PDB entry 5DUE | X-ray diffraction, 2.09 A resolution | chains A and C of the 4 polymer chains in the assembly

Chain A:
Name: Estrogen receptor
From: Homo sapiens
Notes: fragment: ligand-binding domain
UniProt: P03372 (ESR1_HUMAN); residue numbers follow UniProt; this construct covers 298-554
Sequence (257 residues; numbered 298 to 554; the number before each row is that of its first residue):
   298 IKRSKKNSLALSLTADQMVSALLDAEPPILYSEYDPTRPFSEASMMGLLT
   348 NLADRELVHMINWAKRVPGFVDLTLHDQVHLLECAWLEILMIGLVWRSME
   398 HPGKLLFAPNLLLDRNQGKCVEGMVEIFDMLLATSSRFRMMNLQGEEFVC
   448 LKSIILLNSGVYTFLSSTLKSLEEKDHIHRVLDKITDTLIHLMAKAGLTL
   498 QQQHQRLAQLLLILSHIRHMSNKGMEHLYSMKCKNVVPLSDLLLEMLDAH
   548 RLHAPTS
Disordered / not traced: 298-304, 463-471, 549-554
Sequence notes: engineered mutation S537 (Tyr in P03372)
Ligand contacts: para-Hydroxyl-substituted (5FY; 4-hydroxyphenyl (1S,2S,4S,7S)-5,6-bis(4-hydroxy-2-methylphenyl)-7-thiabicyclo[2.2.1]hept-5-ene-2-sulfonate 7-oxide): M343, L346, T347, L349, A350, E353, L384, L387, M388, L391, R394, F404, V418, E419, G420, M421, I424, L428, G521, H524, L525, M528, L536, L540

Chain C:
Name: Nuclear receptor coactivator 2
Notes: fragment: Nuclear receptor-interacting peptide
UniProt: Q15596 (NCOA2_HUMAN); residue numbers follow UniProt; this construct covers 686-699
Sequence (14 residues; row label = number of the first residue in the row):
   686 KHKILHRLLQDSSS
Disordered / not traced: 686, 697-699

How chain A and chain C interact:
Contacting residue pairs (21):
  I358(A) with L690(C), hydrophobic; L693(C), hydrophobic; L694(C), hydrophobic
  K362(A) with L693(C), hydrogen bond (side chain-backbone); L694(C); D696(C), hydrogen bond (side chain-backbone)
  L372(A) with L694(C), hydrophobic; Q695(C)
  V376(A) with L690(C), hydrophobic; H691(C); L694(C), hydrophobic
  L379(A) with L694(C), hydrophobic
  E380(A) with K688(C), salt bridge; L690(C)
  D538(A) with I689(C)
  L539(A) with I689(C), hydrophobic; L693(C), hydrophobic
  E542(A) with K688(C); I689(C), hydrogen bond (side chain-backbone); L690(C)
  M543(A) with L690(C), hydrophobic
Interface residues without a listed pair, chain A (13 interface residues in all): N359, H373, Q375
Interface residues without a listed pair, chain C (9 interface residues in all): H687

In short:
13 residues of chain A and 9 residues of chain C are in contact; the contacts include 3 hydrogen bonds and 1
salt bridge. Polar pairs include E380(A)-K688(C), K362(A)-L693(C) and K362(A)-D696(C). Ligands of chain A:
para-Hydroxyl-substituted.
Chain A is Estrogen receptor (Homo sapiens) and chain C is Nuclear receptor coactivator 2; the structure,
Crystal Structure of the ER-alpha Ligand-binding Domain in Complex with a para-Hydroxyl-substituted,
Sulfoxide-bridged Oxabicyclic Heptene Sulfonate ..., was determined by X-ray diffraction together with 4ZN7,
4ZNH, 4ZNS, 4ZNT, 4ZNU, 4ZNV and 50 further entries from the same study.
